PDB entry 8ICS | X-ray diffraction, 2.90 A resolution | chains T and A of the 3 polymer chains in the assembly

Chain T:
Molecule: 8-nt DNA strand
Sequence (8 nucleotides; numbered 1 to 8; the number before each row is that of its first residue):
     1 CATTAGAA

Chain A:
Molecule: Protein (DNA polymerase beta (e.c.2.7.7.7))
Organism: Homo sapiens
UniProtKB: P06746 (DPOB_HUMAN); residues 2-335 here correspond to UniProt positions 1-334 (UniProt number = residue number - 1)
Sequence (335 residues; row label = number of the first residue in the row):
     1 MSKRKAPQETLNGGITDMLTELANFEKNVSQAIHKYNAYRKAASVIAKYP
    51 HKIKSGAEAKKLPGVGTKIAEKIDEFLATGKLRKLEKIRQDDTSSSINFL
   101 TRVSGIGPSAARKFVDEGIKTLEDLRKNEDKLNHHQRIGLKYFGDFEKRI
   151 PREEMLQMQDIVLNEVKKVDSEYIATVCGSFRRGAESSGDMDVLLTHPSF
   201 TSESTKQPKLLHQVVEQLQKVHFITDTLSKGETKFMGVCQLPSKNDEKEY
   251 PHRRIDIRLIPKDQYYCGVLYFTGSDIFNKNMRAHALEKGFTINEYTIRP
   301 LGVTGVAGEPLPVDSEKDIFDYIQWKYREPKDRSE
Disordered / not traced: 1-8
Ion coordination: Na+ site 1 near Leu62 (its only coordinating residue here); Na+ site 2: Thr101, Val103, Ile106 (shared with 1 residue of chain P); Mn2+ site 1: Asp190 (together with 2'-deoxycytidine-5'-triphosphate); Mn2+ site 2: Asp192 (shared with 1 residue of chain P)
Ligand contacts: 2'-deoxycytidine-5'-triphosphate: Arg149, Gly179, Ser180, Arg183, Ser187, Ser188, Gly189, Asp190, Asp192, Tyr271, Phe272
Curated features (UniProtKB/Swiss-Prot):
  - binding site (K(+)): Lys61
  - binding site (Na(+)): Lys61

Chain T / chain A interface:
Contacting residue pairs (11):
  DA2(T) - Tyr296(A)  sugar contact
  DT3(T) - Thr233(A)  phosphate contact
  DT3(T) - Lys234(A)  phosphate contact
  DT4(T) - Ser229(A)  phosphate contact
  DT4(T) - Lys230(A)  phosphate contact
  DT4(T) - Gly231(A)  phosphate contact
  DT4(T) - Glu232(A)  hydrogen bond to the phosphate
  DT4(T) - Thr233(A)  hydrogen bond to the phosphate
  DT4(T) - Lys234(A)  hydrogen bond to the phosphate
  DA5(T) - Ser229(A)  sugar contact
  DA5(T) - Lys230(A)  phosphate contact
Also at the interface, not in a pair above, chain T (7 interface residues in all): DC1, DG6, DA7
Also at the interface, not in a pair above, chain A (10 interface residues in all): Asn133, His134, Glu295

In short:
The interface between chain T and chain A involves 7 residues on one side and 10 on the other, with 3 hydrogen
bonds. Polar pairs include DT4(T)-Glu232(A), DT4(T)-Thr233(A) and DT4(T)-Lys234(A). Ligands of chain A:
2'-deoxycytidine-5'-triphosphate.
Chain T is an 8-nt DNA strand and chain A is Protein (DNA polymerase beta (e.c.2.7.7.7)) (Homo sapiens); the
structure, DNA polymerase beta (pol B) (e.c.2.7.7.7) complexed with seven base pairs of DNA; soaked in the
..., was determined by X-ray diffraction, deposited together with 1ZQT, 7ICE, 7ICF, 7ICG, 7ICH, 7ICI and 39
further entries.
